Entry 8YSZ (electron microscopy, 3.38 A resolution); this record covers chains B and C of the 5 polymer chains in the assembly.

# Chain B
Protein: Isoform Short of Insulin receptor
Organism: Homo sapiens
Reference sequence: P06213 (INSR_HUMAN), isoform P06213-2; residue numbers follow UniProt; this construct covers 1-1370
Amino-acid sequence (1370 residues; row label = number of the first residue in the row):
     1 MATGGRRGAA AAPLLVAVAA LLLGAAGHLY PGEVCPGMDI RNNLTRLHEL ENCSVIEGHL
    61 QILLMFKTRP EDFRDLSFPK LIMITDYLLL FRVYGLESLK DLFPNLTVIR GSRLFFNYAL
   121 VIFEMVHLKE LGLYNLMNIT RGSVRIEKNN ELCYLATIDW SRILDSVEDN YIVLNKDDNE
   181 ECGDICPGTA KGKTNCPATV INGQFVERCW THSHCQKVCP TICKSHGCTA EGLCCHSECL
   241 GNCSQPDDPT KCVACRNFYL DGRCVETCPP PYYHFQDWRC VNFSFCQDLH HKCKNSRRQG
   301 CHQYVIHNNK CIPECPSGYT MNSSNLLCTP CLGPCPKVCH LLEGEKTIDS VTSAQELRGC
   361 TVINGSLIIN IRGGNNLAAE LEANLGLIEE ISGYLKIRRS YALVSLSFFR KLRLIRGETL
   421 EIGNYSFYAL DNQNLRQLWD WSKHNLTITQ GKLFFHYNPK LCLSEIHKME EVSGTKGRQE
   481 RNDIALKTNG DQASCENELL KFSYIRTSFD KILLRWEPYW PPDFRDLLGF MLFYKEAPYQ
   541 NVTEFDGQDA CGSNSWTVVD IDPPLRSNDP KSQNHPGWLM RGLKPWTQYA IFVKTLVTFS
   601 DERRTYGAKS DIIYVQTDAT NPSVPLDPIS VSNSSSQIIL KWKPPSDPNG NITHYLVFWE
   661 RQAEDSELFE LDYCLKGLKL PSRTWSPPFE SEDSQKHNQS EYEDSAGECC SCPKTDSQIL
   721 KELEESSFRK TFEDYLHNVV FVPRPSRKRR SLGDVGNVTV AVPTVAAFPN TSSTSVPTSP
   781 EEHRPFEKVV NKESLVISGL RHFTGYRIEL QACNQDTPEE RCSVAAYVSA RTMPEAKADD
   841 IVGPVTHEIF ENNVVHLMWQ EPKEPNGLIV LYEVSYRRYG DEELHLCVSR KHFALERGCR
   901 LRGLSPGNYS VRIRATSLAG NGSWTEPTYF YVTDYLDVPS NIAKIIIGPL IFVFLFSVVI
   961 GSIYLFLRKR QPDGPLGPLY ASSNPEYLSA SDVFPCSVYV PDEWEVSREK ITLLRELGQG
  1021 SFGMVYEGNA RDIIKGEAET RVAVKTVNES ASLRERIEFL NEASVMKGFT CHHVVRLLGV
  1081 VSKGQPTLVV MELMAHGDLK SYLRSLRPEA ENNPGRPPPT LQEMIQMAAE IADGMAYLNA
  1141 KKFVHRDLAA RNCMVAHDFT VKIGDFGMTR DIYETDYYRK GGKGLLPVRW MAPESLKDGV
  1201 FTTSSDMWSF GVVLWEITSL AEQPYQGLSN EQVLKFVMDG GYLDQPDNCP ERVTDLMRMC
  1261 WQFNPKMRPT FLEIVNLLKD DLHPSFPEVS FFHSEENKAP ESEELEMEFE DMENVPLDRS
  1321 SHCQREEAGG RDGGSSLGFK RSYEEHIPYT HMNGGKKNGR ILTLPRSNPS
Not modelled in the structure: 1-334, 431, 483-485, 539, 665-719, 745-783, 824, 868-870, 874, 878-882, 897-910, 935-1370
Disulfides: Cys339-Cys360, Cys813-Cys822
Swiss-Prot annotation at these positions:
  - region: Glu733 to Phe741 (Insulin-binding), Tyr999 (Important for interaction with IRS1, SHC1 and STAT5B)
  - site: Phe66 (Insulin-binding)
  - modified residue: Ser400 (Phosphoserine), Tyr401 (Phosphotyrosine), Ser407 (Phosphoserine), Tyr999 (Phosphotyrosine)
  - glycosylation (N-linked (GlcNAc...) asparagine): Asn43, Asn52, Asn105, Asn138, Asn242, Asn282, Asn322, Asn364, Asn424, Asn445, Asn541, Asn633, Asn651, Asn698
  - natural variant: Asn42 (N42K: In RMS), Val55 (V55A: In LEPRCH), Ile56 (I56T: In LEPRCH), Gly58 (G58R: In LEPRCH), Asp86 (D86G: In IRAN type A), Leu89 (L89P: In IRAN type A), Arg113 (R113P: In LEPRCH), Ala119 (A119V: In LEPRCH), Leu120 (L120Q: In LEPRCH), Ile146 (I146M: In LEPRCH), Val167 (V167L: In IRAN type A), Pro220 (P220L: In Ins resistance), 23 further natural variant entries in UniProt
  - mutagenesis: Cys462 (C462A: Does not affect S-nitrosylation), Tyr999 (Y999E: Abolishes interaction with IRS1 and SHC1; Y999F: Has no effect on insulin-stimulated autophosphorylation, but inhibits the biological activity of the receptor ...)

# Chain C
Protein: Insulin-like growth factor II
Organism: Homo sapiens
Reference sequence: P01344 (IGF2_HUMAN); residues -23 to 156 here correspond to UniProt positions 1-180 (UniProt number = residue number + 24)
Amino-acid sequence (180 residues; row label = number of the first residue in the row; numbers below 1 keep their minus sign (Met-23 is residue -23)):
   -23 MGIPMGKSML VLLTFLAFAS CCIAAYRPSE TLCGGELVDT LQFVCGDRGF YFSRPASRVS
    37 RRSRGIVEEC CFRSCDLALL ETYCATPAKS ERDVSTPPTV LPDNFPRYPV GKFFQYDTWK
    97 QSTQRLRRGL PALLRARRGH VLAKELEAFR EAKRHRPLIA LPTQDPAHGG APPEMASNRK
Not modelled in the structure: -23 to 4, 32-39, 63-156
Disulfides: Cys9-Cys47, Cys21-Cys60, Cys46-Cys51
Swiss-Prot annotation at these positions:
  - region: Ala1 to Phe28 (B), Ser29 to Arg40 (C), Gly41 to Ala61 (A), Thr62 to Glu67 (D)
  - site (Important for interaction with integrin): Arg24, Arg34, Arg37, Arg38
  - glycosylation (O-linked (GalNAc...) threonine): Thr72, Thr75, Thr139

# Chain B / chain C interface
Contacting residue pairs (28; chain B residue first):
  Pro522(B) with Thr7(C), hydrogen bond (backbone-side chain)
  Asp523(B) with Cys9(C)
  Phe524(B) with Cys9(C); Glu12(C)
  Arg525(B) with Cys9(C); Cys47(C)
  Arg566(B) with Glu12(C), salt bridge
  Asp734(B) with Val43(C); Phe48(C)
  His737(B) with Gly10(C); Val14(C); Ile42(C); Val43(C)
  Asn738(B) with Gly41(C); Ile42(C), hydrogen bond (side chain-backbone); Val43(C), hydrogen bond (side chain-backbone)
  Phe741(B) with Tyr59(C)
  Val742(B) with Tyr27(C); Phe28(C), hydrophobic; Tyr59(C)
  Pro743(B) with Tyr27(C); Thr58(C); Tyr59(C)
  Arg744(B) with Tyr27(C); Glu57(C), hydrogen bond (side chain-backbone); Thr58(C), hydrogen bond (backbone-backbone); Cys60(C), hydrogen bond (side chain-backbone); Thr62(C), hydrogen bond
Interface residues without a listed pair, chain B (15 interface residues in all): Glu733, Val739, Val740
Interface residues without a listed pair, chain C (22 interface residues in all): Gly11, Leu13, Phe26, Glu44, Ala61

# Summary
The interface between chain B and chain C involves 15 residues on one side and 22 on the other; the contacts
include 7 hydrogen bonds and 1 salt bridge. Among the polar pairs are Arg566(B)-Glu12(C), Pro522(B)-Thr7(C)
and Asn738(B)-Ile42(C).
Chain B is Isoform Short of Insulin receptor and chain C is Insulin-like growth factor II, both from Homo
sapiens; the structure, Cryo-EM structure of the complex IR with three IGF-II, was determined by electron
microscopy.
